PDB entry 4NJ9 | X-ray diffraction, 1.95 A resolution | chains L and H

Chain L:
Name: 8B10 light chain
Source organism: Mus musculus
UniProtKB: Q52L95 (Q52L95_MOUSE); residues 108-214 here correspond to UniProt positions 130-236 (UniProt number = residue number + 22)
Amino-acid sequence (218 residues; each row starts with the number of its first residue; a row labelled like 27A-27D holds insertion residues (27A, then the next letters in order)):
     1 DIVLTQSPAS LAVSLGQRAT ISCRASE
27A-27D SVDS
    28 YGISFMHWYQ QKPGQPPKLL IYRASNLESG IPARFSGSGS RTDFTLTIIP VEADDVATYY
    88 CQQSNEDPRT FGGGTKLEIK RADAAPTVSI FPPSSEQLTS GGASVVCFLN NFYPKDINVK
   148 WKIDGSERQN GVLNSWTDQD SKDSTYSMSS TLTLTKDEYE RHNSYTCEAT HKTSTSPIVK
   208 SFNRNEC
Not modelled in the structure: 198-202, 214
Cystine bridges: Cys23-Cys88, Cys134-Cys194
Sequence notes: conflict Ile30, Ile76, Arg96
Ion coordination: Zn2+ site 1 near Asp1 (its only coordinating residue here); Zn2+ site 2: Glu27, Glu93; Zn2+ site 3: Asn138 (shared with His172(H) of chain H); Zn2+ site 4: Asp151, His189; Zn2+ site 5: Glu185, His189; Zn2+ site 6 near Glu213 (its only coordinating residue here)
Ligand contacts: 8-methoxypyrene-1,3,6-trisulfonic acid (2M9): Tyr28, Ile30, Phe32, Arg50

Chain H:
Name: 8B10 heavy chain
Source organism: Mus musculus
UniProtKB: Q9D8L4 (Q9D8L4_MOUSE); the construct has insertions or renumbered stretches relative to UniProt, so the offset changes along the chain: 114-127 = UniProt 139-152; 130-154 = UniProt 153-177; 162-169 = UniProt 180-187; 171-180 = UniProt 188-197; 4 more segments
Amino-acid sequence (229 residues; each row starts with the number of its first residue; note: 13 numbers in that range are skipped by the numbering (no residue carries them; nothing is unmodelled there); a row labelled like 82A-82C holds insertion residues (82A, then the next letters in order)):
     1 EVQLQQSGPE LVKPGTSVKM SCKASGYTFT DYYMHWVKQS HGKSLEWIGY IY
   52A P
    53 NNGGNGYNQK FKGKATLTVD KSSSTAYMEL
82A-82C RSL
    83 TSEDSAVYYC ARRGGYGS
100A-100D RGYF
   101 DVWGTGTTVT VSSAKTTAPS VYPLAPV
   130 CGDTTGSSVT LGCLVKGYFP EPVTL
   156 TW
   162 NSGSLSSG
   171 VHTFPALLQS
   183 GLYTLSSSVT VTSN
   198 TWP
   202 SQTIT
   208 CNVAHPASST KVDKKIEPRG PISTINP
Not modelled in the structure: 130-134, 228-234
Cystine bridges: Cys22-Cys92, Cys142-Cys208
Sequence notes: conflict Asp132 (Gly155 in Q9D8L4); expression tag (227-234)
Ion coordination: Zn2+: His172 (shared with Asn138(L) of chain L)
Ligand contacts: 8-methoxypyrene-1,3,6-trisulfonic acid (2M9): Gly96, Gly97, Tyr98, Gly99, Ser100, Arg100A, Gly100B, Tyr100C

How chain L and chain H interact:
Residue-residue contacts - 76 pairs, chain L then chain H:
  Ser27D(L) with Arg100A(H)
  Phe32(L) with Arg100A(H)
  His34(L) with Tyr100C(H)
  Tyr36(L) with Phe100D(H), hydrogen bond (side chain-backbone); Trp103(H)
  Gln38(L) with Gln39(H); Tyr91(H), hydrogen bond
  Gln42(L) with Tyr91(H)
  Pro43(L) with Tyr91(H), hydrophobic; Gly104(H)
  Pro44(L) with Tyr91(H); Trp103(H)
  Leu46(L) with Tyr100C(H), hydrophobic; Phe100D(H)
  Tyr49(L) with Tyr100C(H), hydrophobic
  Arg50(L) with Tyr100C(H)
  Tyr87(L) with Gln39(H), hydrogen bond; Gly42(H); Lys43(H), hydrogen bond (side chain-backbone); Leu45(H), hydrophobic
  Gln89(L) with Phe100D(H)
  Ser91(L) with Arg100A(H), hydrogen bond (side chain-backbone); Gly100B(H)
  Asn92(L) with Arg100A(H), hydrogen bond (backbone-side chain)
  Pro95(L) with Trp47(H), hydrophobic; Asn60(H)
  Arg96(L) with His35(H); Trp47(H); Arg95(H); Ser100(H), hydrogen bond (side chain-backbone); Arg100A(H); Gly100B(H), hydrogen bond (side chain-backbone); Phe100D(H)
  Phe98(L) with Leu45(H); Trp103(H), hydrophobic
  Ser116(L) with Thr139(H)
  Ile117(L) with Val127(H)
  Phe118(L) with Leu124(H); Ala125(H); Thr139(H)
  Pro119(L) with Val127(H); Arg226(H), hydrogen bond (backbone-side chain)
  Pro120(L) with Arg226(H), hydrogen bond (backbone-side chain)
  Ser121(L) with Tyr122(H); Pro123(H)
  Glu123(L) with Val121(H); Tyr122(H); Pro123(H); Lys221(H), salt bridge
  Gln124(L) with Tyr122(H); Lys145(H)
  Ser131(L) with Leu143(H)
  Val133(L) with Leu124(H), hydrophobic
  Phe135(L) with Gly141(H); Phe174(H), hydrophobic; Ser188(H); Ser189(H); Ser190(H)
  Asn137(L) with His172(H), hydrogen bond; Phe174(H); Ser190(H), hydrogen bond
  Asn138(L) with His172(H), hydrogen bond
  Leu160(L) with Gln179(H)
  Asn161(L) with Leu177(H)
  Ser162(L) with Phe174(H); Pro175(H), hydrogen bond (side chain-backbone); Leu177(H)
  Trp163(L) with Pro175(H)
  Thr164(L) with Phe174(H)
  Ser174(L) with His172(H); Phe174(H)
  Met175(L) with Phe174(H)
  Ser176(L) with Phe174(H); Ser188(H), hydrogen bond
  Thr180(L) with Gln179(H)
  Phe209(L) with Val127(H), hydrophobic
Also at the interface, not in a pair above, chain L (46 interface residues in all): Asp1, Tyr28, Glu55, Asp94, Ser127
Also at the interface, not in a pair above, chain H (46 interface residues in all): Val37, Glu46, Lys62, Asp101, Thr105, Pro126, Leu140, Thr173, Leu178, Thr192

In short:
Chain L and chain H each contribute 46 residues to their interface; the contacts include 15 hydrogen bonds and
1 salt bridge. Among the polar pairs are Glu123(L)-Lys221(H), Tyr36(L)-Phe100D(H) and Gln38(L)-Tyr91(H).
8-methoxypyrene-1,3,6-trisulfonic acid is bound between chain L and chain H.
Chain L is 8B10 light chain and chain H is 8B10 heavy chain, both from Mus musculus; the structure, Crystal
structure of Fab 8B10 in complex with MPTS, was determined by X-ray diffraction (same publication as 4NJA).
